PDB entry 8GXU | electron microscopy, 2.50 A resolution | chains C and E of the 12 polymer chains in the assembly

== Chain C ==
Name: V-type ATP synthase alpha chain
From: Thermus thermophilus HB8
Notes: EC 7.1.2.2
Reference sequence: Q56403 (VATA_THET8); residues 1-578 here = UniProt positions 1-578
Chain sequence (578 residues; numbered 1 to 578; the number before each row is that of its first residue):
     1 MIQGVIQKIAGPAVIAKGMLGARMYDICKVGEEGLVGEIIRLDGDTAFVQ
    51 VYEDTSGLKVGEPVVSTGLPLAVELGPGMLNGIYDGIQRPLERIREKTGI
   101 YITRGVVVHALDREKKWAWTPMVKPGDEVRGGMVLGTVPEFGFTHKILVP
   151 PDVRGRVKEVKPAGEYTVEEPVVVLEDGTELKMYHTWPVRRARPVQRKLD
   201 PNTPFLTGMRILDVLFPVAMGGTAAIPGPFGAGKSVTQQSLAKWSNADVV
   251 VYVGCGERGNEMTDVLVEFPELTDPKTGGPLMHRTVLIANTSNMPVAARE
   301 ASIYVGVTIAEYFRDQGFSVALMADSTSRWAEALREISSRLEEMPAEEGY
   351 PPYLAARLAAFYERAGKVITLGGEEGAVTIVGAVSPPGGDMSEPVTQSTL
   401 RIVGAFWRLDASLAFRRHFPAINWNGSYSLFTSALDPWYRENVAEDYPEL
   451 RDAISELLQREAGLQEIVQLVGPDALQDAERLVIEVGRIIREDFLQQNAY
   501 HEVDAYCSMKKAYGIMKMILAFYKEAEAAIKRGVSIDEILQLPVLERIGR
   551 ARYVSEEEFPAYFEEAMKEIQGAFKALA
Differences from the reference sequence: conflict Ala-232 (Ser in Q56403), Ser-235 (Thr in Q56403)
What the authors report for this chain:
  - binding site for the ligand ATP: Lys-234, Ser-235, Val-236

== Chain E ==
Name: V-type ATP synthase beta chain
From: Thermus thermophilus HB8
Reference sequence: Q56404 (VATB_THET8); numbering as in UniProt (aligned over 1-478)
Chain sequence (478 residues; row label = number of the first residue in the row):
     1 MDLLKKEYTGITYISGPLLFVENAKDLAYGAIVDIKDGTGRVRGGQVIEV
    51 SEEYAVIQVFEETTGLDLATTSVSLVEDVARLGVSKEMLGRRFNGIGKPI
   101 DGLPPITPEKRLPITGLPLNPVARRKPEQFIQTGISTIDVMNTLVRGQKL
   151 PIFSGSGLPANEIAAQIARQATVRPDLSGEGEKEEPFAVVFAAMGITQRE
   201 LSYFIQEFERTGALSRSVLFLNKADDPTIERILTPRMALTVAEYLAFEHD
   251 YHVLVILTDMTNYCEALREIGAAREEIPGRRGYPGYMYTDLATIYERAGV
   301 VEGKKGSVTQIPILSMPDDDRTHPIPDLTGYITEGQIQLSRELHRKGIYP
   351 PIDPLPSLSRLMNNGVGKGKTREDHKQVSDQLYSAYANGVDIRKLVAIIG
   401 EDALTENDRRYLQFADAFERFFINQGQQNRSIEESLQIAWALLSMLPQGE
   451 LKRISKDHIGKYYGQKLEEIWGAPQALD
Unresolved in the structure: 1-2, 471-478

== Chain C / chain E interface ==
Contacting residue pairs - 120 pairs, chain C then chain E:
  Gln-7(C) with Ser-51(E); Glu-52(E), hydrogen bond (backbone-backbone)
  Lys-8(C) with Glu-49(E), salt bridge; Val-50(E); Ser-51(E)
  Ile-9(C) with Tyr-29(E), hydrophobic; Glu-49(E); Val-50(E), hydrogen bond (backbone-backbone)
  Gly-11(C) with Tyr-29(E), hydrogen bond (backbone-side chain)
  Lys-17(C) with Glu-52(E), salt bridge
  Thr-55(C) with Tyr-29(E)
  Ser-56(C) with Tyr-29(E)
  Gly-57(C) with Ala-28(E); Tyr-29(E), hydrogen bond (backbone-backbone)
  Leu-58(C) with Ala-28(E); Tyr-29(E), hydrogen bond (backbone-backbone)
  Lys-59(C) with Asp-26(E); Ala-28(E)
  Val-60(C) with Val-50(E), hydrophobic; Ser-51(E); Glu-52(E)
  Ile-83(C) with Val-122(E), hydrophobic
  Leu-91(C) with Asn-120(E), hydrogen bond (backbone-side chain); Val-122(E)
  Glu-92(C) with Val-122(E)
  Ile-94(C) with Asn-120(E)
  Arg-95(C) with Asn-120(E); Val-122(E); Ala-123(E)
  Ile-100(C) with Leu-119(E); Asn-120(E), hydrogen bond (backbone-backbone); Ala-123(E), hydrophobic; Val-301(E), hydrophobic
  Tyr-101(C) with Leu-117(E); Pro-118(E); Leu-119(E), hydrophobic; Glu-243(E)
  Ile-102(C) with Leu-117(E); Pro-118(E), hydrogen bond (backbone-backbone); Asn-120(E)
  Gly-228(C) with Tyr-331(E), hydrogen bond (backbone-side chain)
  Pro-229(C) with Tyr-331(E)
  Phe-230(C) with Arg-321(E); Asp-327(E); Gly-330(E); Tyr-331(E), hydrogen bond (backbone-side chain); Gln-336(E)
  Ser-235(C) with Arg-360(E), hydrogen bond
  Gly-256(C) with Tyr-288(E), hydrogen bond (backbone-side chain)
  Glu-257(C) with Tyr-288(E); Glu-296(E)
  Arg-258(C) with Glu-296(E); Tyr-331(E), hydrogen bond (side chain-backbone); Ile-332(E), hydrogen bond (side chain-backbone); Thr-333(E), hydrogen bond (side chain-backbone); Arg-360(E)
  Gly-259(C) with Glu-296(E)
  Asn-260(C) with Arg-124(E); Glu-334(E), hydrogen bond
  Glu-261(C) with Arg-360(E), salt bridge
  Met-262(C) with Pro-121(E), hydrophobic
  Thr-263(C) with Pro-121(E), hydrogen bond (side chain-backbone); Arg-124(E); Arg-125(E)
  Asp-264(C) with Lys-126(E), salt bridge
  Leu-266(C) with Val-122(E), hydrophobic
  Val-267(C) with Lys-126(E)
  Glu-268(C) with Lys-126(E)
  Ser-292(C) with Tyr-288(E); Thr-289(E); Ala-292(E); Glu-296(E)
  Asn-293(C) with Pro-118(E); Glu-296(E), hydrogen bond (backbone-side chain)
  Arg-299(C) with Thr-289(E), hydrogen bond
  Arg-329(C) with Tyr-288(E); Tyr-331(E)
  Glu-332(C) with Gly-285(E); Tyr-286(E); Tyr-288(E); Thr-289(E), hydrogen bond
  Arg-335(C) with Gly-285(E), hydrogen bond (side chain-backbone)
  Glu-336(C) with Tyr-286(E)
  Ser-339(C) with Ile-277(E), hydrogen bond (side chain-backbone)
  Arg-340(C) with Glu-49(E), salt bridge; Arg-274(E)
  Glu-348(C) with Arg-280(E), salt bridge
  Gly-349(C) with Ile-277(E)
  Ser-385(C) with Tyr-331(E)
  Pro-386(C) with Tyr-331(E), hydrogen bond (backbone-side chain)
  Pro-387(C) with Arg-280(E); Asp-327(E)
  Gly-388(C) with Thr-322(E); Asp-327(E), hydrogen bond (backbone-side chain)
  Glu-393(C) with Arg-280(E), salt bridge
  Phe-415(C) with Arg-321(E); Leu-355(E)
  Arg-416(C) with Ala-387(E); Asp-391(E), salt bridge; Lys-394(E)
  Arg-417(C) with Pro-354(E); Leu-355(E), hydrogen bond (side chain-backbone); Ser-357(E), hydrogen bond (side chain-backbone); Leu-358(E); Tyr-383(E), hydrogen bond; Arg-453(E), hydrogen bond (backbone-side chain)
  Leu-470(C) with Ile-398(E)
  Gly-472(C) with Ile-399(E)
  Pro-473(C) with Leu-395(E)
  Asp-474(C) with Ala-403(E)
  Arg-488(C) with Lys-452(E)
  Gln-496(C) with Arg-453(E)
  Asn-498(C) with Lys-376(E)
  Tyr-500(C) with Asn-363(E); Lys-376(E)
  Glu-546(C) with Lys-456(E), salt bridge
  Arg-550(C) with Leu-451(E), hydrogen bond (side chain-backbone); Lys-452(E); Ile-454(E), hydrogen bond (side chain-backbone); Lys-456(E)
Other interface residues (no listed pair), chain C (77 interface residues in all): Ala-10, Thr-103, Gly-231, Lys-234, Thr-291, Met-294, Val-296, Ser-338, Asp-390, Val-468, Gln-469, Val-471, Tyr-553
Other interface residues (no listed pair), chain E (73 interface residues in all): Lys-25, Glu-53, Asp-78, Pro-127, Asn-142, Lys-149, Phe-153, Phe-247, Glu-276, Pro-278, Gly-279, Thr-293, Pro-326, Pro-356, Asp-380, Ser-455

== Summary ==
Chain C and chain E form an interface of 77 and 73 residues respectively, with 30 hydrogen bonds and 9 salt
bridges. Among the polar pairs are Lys-8(C)/Glu-49(E), Lys-17(C)/Glu-52(E) and Glu-261(C)/Arg-360(E). The
paper reports a binding site for the ligand ATP at Lys-234(C), Ser-235(C) and Val-236(C).
Chain C is V-type ATP synthase alpha chain and chain E is V-type ATP synthase beta chain, both from Thermus
thermophilus HB8; the structure, 1 ATP-bound V1EG of V/A-ATPase from Thermus thermophilus, was determined by
electron microscopy, deposited together with 8GXW, 8GXX, 8GXY and 8GXZ.
